PDB entry 2NNY | X-ray diffraction, 2.58 A resolution | chains C and B of the 4 polymer chains in the assembly

[Chain C]
Molecule: 23-nt DNA strand
Sequence (23 nucleotides; numbered 1 to 23; the number before each row is that of its first residue):
     1 TAGACAGGAAGCACTTCCTGGAG
Unresolved in the structure: 1

[Chain B]
Molecule: C-ets-1 protein
Organism: Homo sapiens
Reference sequence: P14921 (ETS1_HUMAN); residue numbers follow UniProt; this construct covers 280-441
Sequence (171 residues; numbered 271 to 441; the number before each row is that of its first residue):
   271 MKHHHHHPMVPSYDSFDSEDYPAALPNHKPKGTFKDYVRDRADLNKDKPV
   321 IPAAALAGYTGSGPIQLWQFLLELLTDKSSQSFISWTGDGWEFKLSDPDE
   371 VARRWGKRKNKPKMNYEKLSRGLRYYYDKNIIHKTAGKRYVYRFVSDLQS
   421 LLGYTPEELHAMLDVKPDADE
Unresolved in the structure: 271-307, 437-441
Construct notes: expression tag (271-279); engineered mutation Ser350 (Cys in P14921), Ser416 (Cys in P14921)
Swiss-Prot annotation at these positions:
  - DNA-binding region: Ile335 to Val415 (ETS)
  - region: Phe304 to Ala312 (Helix HI-1), Ala323 to Thr330 (Helix HI-2), Leu418 to Leu422 (Helix H4), Pro426 to Met432 (Helix H5)
  - modified residue: Ser282 (Phosphoserine), Ser285 (Phosphoserine), Lys305 (N6-acetyllysine)
Reported in the primary citation:
  - binding site for the 23-nt DNA strand (chain C): Arg391, Arg394, Tyr395
  - self-association interface (contacts with another copy of this molecule); pairs are residue here / residue on that copy: Asn380-Gly333 (backbone contact)
  - mutagenesis - G333Q: abolished binding to WT S-EBS
  - mutagenesis - G333Q: unchanged signaling
  - mutagenesis - C350S/C416S: unchanged binding to S-EBS element
  - mutagenesis - G333A, G333Q, P334A, P334Q: unchanged binding to M1 probe
  - mutagenesis - G333Q: abolished signaling in response to stromelysin-1 promoter

[Chain C / chain B interface]
Pairs across the interface (18; chain C residue first):
  DA13(C) with Gln336(B), phosphate contact; Lys399(B), salt bridge to the phosphate
  DC14(C) with Gln336(B), phosphate contact; Leu337(B), hydrogen bond to the phosphate; Lys379(B), hydrogen bond to the phosphate; Tyr395(B), base contact; Tyr396(B), hydrogen bond to the phosphate
  DT15(C) with Trp375(B), hydrogen bond to the phosphate; Lys379(B), salt bridge to the phosphate; Lys381(B), phosphate contact; Met384(B), phosphate contact; Arg391(B), base contact; Tyr395(B), base contact
  DT16(C) with Lys381(B), salt bridge to the phosphate; Met384(B), phosphate contact; Lys388(B), salt bridge to the phosphate; Arg391(B), base contact
  DC17(C) with Arg391(B), base contact
Also at the interface, not in a pair above, chain C (6 interface residues in all): DC18
Also at the interface, not in a pair above, chain B (14 interface residues in all): Lys383, Glu387, Gly392

[Overview]
The interface between chain C and chain B involves 6 residues on one side and 14 on the other; the contacts
include 4 hydrogen bonds and 4 salt bridges. Polar contacts include DC14(C)-Leu337(B), DC14(C)-Lys379(B) and
DC14(C)-Tyr396(B). From the paper: a binding site for the 23-nt DNA strand (chain C) at Arg391(B), Arg394(B)
and Tyr395(B); G333Q of chain B abolishes binding to WT S-EBS; 5 substitutions were tested in all.
Here chain C is a 23-nt DNA strand and chain B is C-ets-1 protein (Homo sapiens). Entry 2NNY (Crystal
structure of the Ets1 dimer DNA complex) was determined by X-ray diffraction.
